9D0V - chains A and B; structure by X-ray diffraction, 2.54 A resolution.

Chain A:
Molecule: Cyclin-dependent kinase 2
Organism: Homo sapiens
Notes: EC 2.7.11.22
Reference sequence: P24941 (CDK2_HUMAN); residue numbers follow UniProt; this construct covers 1-298
Amino-acid sequence (298 residues; each row starts with the number of its first residue):
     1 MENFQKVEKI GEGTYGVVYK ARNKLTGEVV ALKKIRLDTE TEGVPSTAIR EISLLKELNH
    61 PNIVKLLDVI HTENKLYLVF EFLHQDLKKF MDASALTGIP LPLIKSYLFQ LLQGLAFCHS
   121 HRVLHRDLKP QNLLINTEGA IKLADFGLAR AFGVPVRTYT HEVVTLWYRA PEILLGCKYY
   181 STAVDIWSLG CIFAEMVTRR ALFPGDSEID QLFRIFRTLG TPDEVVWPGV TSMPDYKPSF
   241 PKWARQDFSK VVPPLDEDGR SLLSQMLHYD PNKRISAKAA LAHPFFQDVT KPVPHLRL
Unresolved in the structure: 297-298
Modified / non-standard residues: T160 (phosphothreonine; TPO)
Residues lining bound ligands: A1A1H (6-chloro-8-cyclopentyl-2-[4-(ethanesulfonyl)-2-methylanilino]pyrido[2,3-d]pyrimidin-7(8H)-one): I10, G11, E12, G13, V18, A31, K33, V64, F80, E81, F82, L83, H84, Q85, D86, K89, Q131, N132, L134
Curated features (UniProtKB/Swiss-Prot):
  - active site: D127 (Proton acceptor)
  - binding site (ATP): I10 to V18, K33, E81 to L83, D86, K129 to N132, D145
  - binding site (Mg(2+)): N132, D145
  - site (CDK7 binding): K9, K88, K89, L166
  - modified residue: M1 (N-acetylmethionine), K6 (N6-acetyllysine), T14 (Phosphothreonine), Y15 (Phosphotyrosine), Y19 (Phosphotyrosine), T160 (Phosphothreonine)
  - natural variant: P45 (P45L: In a glioblastoma multiforme sample)
  - mutagenesis: K9 (K9F: Reduced phosphorylation by CAK), T14 (T14A: 2-fold increase in activity), Y15 (Y15F: 2-fold increase in activity), K88 to K89 (Reduced phosphorylation by CAK), T160 (T160A: Abolishes activity), L166 (L166R: Reduced phosphorylation by CAK and reduced kinase activity)

Chain B:
Molecule: G1/S-specific cyclin-E1
Organism: Homo sapiens
Reference sequence: P24864 (CCNE1_HUMAN); residues 81-363 here correspond to UniProt positions 96-378 (UniProt number = residue number + 15)
Amino-acid sequence (286 residues; row label = number of the first residue in the row):
    78 SGSIIAPSRG SPLPVLSWAN REEVWKIMLN KEKTYLRDQH FLEQHPLLQP KMRAILLDWL
   138 MEVCEVYKLH RETFYLAQDF FDRYMATQEN VVKTLLQLIG ISSLFIAAKL EEIYPPKLHQ
   198 FAYVTDGACS GDEILTMELM IMKALKWRLS PLTIVSWLNV YMQVAYLNDL HEVLLPQYPQ
   258 QIFIQIAELL DLCVLDVDCL EFPYGILAAS ALYHFSSSEL MQKVSGYQWC DIENCVKWMV
   318 PFAMVIRETG SSKLKHFRGV ADEDAHNIQT HRDSLDLLDK ARAKKA
Unresolved in the structure: 78-84, 363
Modified / non-standard residues: S88 (phosphoserine; SEP)
Differences from the reference sequence: expression tag (78-80)
Curated features (UniProtKB/Swiss-Prot):
  - modified residue: S88 (Phosphoserine)

Interface between chain A and chain B:
Contacting residue pairs - 74 pairs, chain A then chain B:
  T41(A) with L195(B)
  E42(A) with F182(B); K186(B), hydrogen bond (backbone-side chain); K194(B); L195(B), hydrogen bond (side chain-backbone); L212(B); E215(B)
  G43(A) with L212(B); E215(B)
  V44(A) with K186(B), hydrogen bond (backbone-side chain); E215(B), hydrogen bond (backbone-side chain); L216(B), hydrophobic; M219(B), hydrophobic
  S46(A) with K186(B)
  I49(A) with K186(B); L187(B), hydrophobic; M219(B), hydrophobic; L226(B), hydrophobic
  R50(A) with K186(B); L187(B), hydrogen bond (side chain-backbone); E189(B)
  I52(A) with W224(B), hydrophobic
  S53(A) with W224(B); L226(B), hydrogen bond (side chain-backbone); S227(B), hydrogen bond
  K56(A) with K223(B); R225(B)
  E57(A) with K108(B), salt bridge; Y112(B), hydrogen bond; R225(B), salt bridge
  V69(A) with W224(B)
  H71(A) with L216(B); K220(B), hydrogen bond
  L76(A) with W224(B), hydrophobic
  H119(A) with W95(B)
  S120(A) with A96(B); E100(B); V101(B); I104(B)
  H121(A) with I104(B)
  R122(A) with W95(B); L229(B)
  R150(A) with E188(B), salt bridge
  F152(A) with W95(B), hydrophobic; L251(B), hydrophobic
  G153(A) with L251(B)
  V154(A) with N236(B); V237(B), hydrogen bond (backbone-backbone); V250(B); L251(B), hydrophobic
  P155(A) with N236(B); Q240(B); V250(B); L251(B); P253(B); Y255(B), hydrophobic
  V156(A) with L251(B), hydrogen bond (backbone-backbone); P253(B)
  R157(A) with H147(B); E188(B), salt bridge
  T158(A) with I190(B)
  Y159(A) with I190(B)
  T160(A) with E189(B); I190(B)
  H161(A) with Y191(B)
  K178(A) with E340(B), salt bridge; D341(B), salt bridge
  Y179(A) with P253(B)
  S181(A) with L251(B)
  T182(A) with W95(B)
  S276(A) with S94(B), hydrogen bond (side chain-backbone); W95(B)
  K278(A) with L93(B), hydrogen bond (side chain-backbone); A96(B), hydrogen bond (side chain-backbone)
Other interface residues (no listed pair), chain A (38 interface residues in all): L37, E40, N272
Other interface residues (no listed pair), chain B (45 interface residues in all): N97, M105, I183, P193, E249, L252

In short:
Chain A and chain B form an interface of 38 and 45 residues respectively; the contacts include 14 hydrogen
bonds and 6 salt bridges. Among the polar pairs are E57(A)-K108(B), E57(A)-R225(B) and R150(A)-E188(B). Bound
to chain A: compound A1A1H.
Chain A is Cyclin-dependent kinase 2 and chain B is G1/S-specific cyclin-E1, both from Homo sapiens; the
structure, Crystal structure of CDK2/CyclinE1 in complex with Cpd 2, was determined by X-ray diffraction (same
publication as 9D0U, 9D0W and 9D0X).
